PDB entry 7EKO | electron microscopy, 3.30 A resolution | chains E and L of the 15 polymer chains in the assembly

Chain E:
Name: ATP-dependent Clp protease proteolytic subunit
From: Chlamydomonas reinhardtii
Notes: EC 3.4.21.92
UniProtKB: A8IJ60 (A8IJ60_CHLRE); residues 1-296 here correspond to UniProt positions 50-345 (UniProt number = residue number + 49)
Sequence (296 residues; row label = number of the first residue in the row):
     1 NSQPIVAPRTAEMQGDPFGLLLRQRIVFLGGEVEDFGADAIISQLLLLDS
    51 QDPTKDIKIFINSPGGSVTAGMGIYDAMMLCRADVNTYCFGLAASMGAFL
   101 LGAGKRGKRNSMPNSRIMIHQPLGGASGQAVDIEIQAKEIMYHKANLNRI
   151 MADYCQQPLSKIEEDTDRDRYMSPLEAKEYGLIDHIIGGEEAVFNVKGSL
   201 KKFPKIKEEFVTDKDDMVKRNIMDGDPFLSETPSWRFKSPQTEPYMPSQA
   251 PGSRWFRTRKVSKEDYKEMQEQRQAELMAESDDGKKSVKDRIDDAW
Not modelled in the structure: 1-16, 191-296

Chain L:
Name: ATP-dependent Clp protease proteolytic subunit
From: Chlamydomonas reinhardtii
UniProtKB: A8IS47 (A8IS47_CHLRE); residues 1-250 here correspond to UniProt positions 33-282 (UniProt number = residue number + 32)
Sequence (250 residues; each row starts with the number of its first residue):
     1 KKSPQGFWQVTTKQISAAKRSGAPKRKVTTMMPVSVPKVLCRPPGQRQSE
    51 WVDLWEAYTYQKVVFIKEAITEDVANNMIALTLYLDSLDQKRIYYWLNVP
   101 GGDVVPTLALYDTMQYVRSKTATVCYGLCLGMGGFLLTAGGEKGYRFAMP
   151 HSILMMHHPSGASRGQASEMHIESRELVRMRDYLSLLTSNATGQPYDRVI
   201 RELSRNKWMDPKQAIEYGMIDKVLTTPMPKMPSTGPSFKFERQNDELIGL
Not modelled in the structure: 1-40, 228-250

Interface between chain E and chain L:
Pairs across the interface - 32 pairs, chain E then chain L:
  His120(E) - Gln166(L)  hydrogen bond
  Gln121(E) - Gln166(L)  hydrogen bond
  Gln121(E) - Ala167(L)
  Gln121(E) - Ser168(L)
  Pro122(E) - Gln166(L)
  Pro122(E) - Ala167(L)
  Leu123(E) - Gly165(L)
  Gly124(E) - Arg164(L)
  Gly124(E) - Met170(L)
  Gly125(E) - Arg164(L)  hydrogen bond (backbone-side chain)
  Ala126(E) - Arg164(L)
  Ser127(E) - Arg164(L)
  Gly128(E) - Ser160(L)
  Gly128(E) - Gly161(L)
  Gln129(E) - His158(L)
  Gln129(E) - Ser160(L)
  Gln129(E) - Gly161(L)
  Gln129(E) - Ser204(L)
  Ala130(E) - Pro159(L)
  Ala130(E) - Arg181(L)
  Ile133(E) - Gly161(L)
  Ile133(E) - Ala162(L)  hydrophobic
  Ile133(E) - Arg164(L)
  Ile133(E) - Ser174(L)
  Ile133(E) - Leu177(L)  hydrophobic
  Glu134(E) - Val178(L)
  Gln136(E) - Arg164(L)  hydrogen bond
  Ala137(E) - Ser174(L)
  Ile140(E) - Ala167(L)  hydrophobic
  Ile140(E) - Met170(L)  hydrophobic
  Met141(E) - His171(L)
  Lys144(E) - Ala167(L)
Interface residues without a listed pair, chain E (19 interface residues in all): Val131
Interface residues without a listed pair, chain L (18 interface residues in all): Ser163

Summary:
Chain E and chain L form an interface of 19 and 18 residues respectively; the contacts include 4 hydrogen
bonds. Polar pairs include His120(E)-Gln166(L), Gln121(E)-Gln166(L) and Gly125(E)-Arg164(L).
Chain E is ATP-dependent Clp protease proteolytic subunit and chain L is ATP-dependent Clp protease
proteolytic subunit, both from Chlamydomonas reinhardtii; the structure, CrClpP-S1, was determined by electron
microscopy together with 7EKQ from the same study.
